1RLD - chains B and T of the 4 polymer chains in the assembly; structure by X-ray diffraction, 2.50 A resolution.

Chain B:
Molecule: Ribulose 1,5 bisphosphate carboxylase/oxygenase (large chain)
Source organism: Nicotiana tabacum
Notes: EC 4.1.1.39
Reference sequence: P00876 (RBL_TOBAC); residues 22-467 here = UniProt positions 22-467
Sequence (446 residues; row label = number of the first residue in the row):
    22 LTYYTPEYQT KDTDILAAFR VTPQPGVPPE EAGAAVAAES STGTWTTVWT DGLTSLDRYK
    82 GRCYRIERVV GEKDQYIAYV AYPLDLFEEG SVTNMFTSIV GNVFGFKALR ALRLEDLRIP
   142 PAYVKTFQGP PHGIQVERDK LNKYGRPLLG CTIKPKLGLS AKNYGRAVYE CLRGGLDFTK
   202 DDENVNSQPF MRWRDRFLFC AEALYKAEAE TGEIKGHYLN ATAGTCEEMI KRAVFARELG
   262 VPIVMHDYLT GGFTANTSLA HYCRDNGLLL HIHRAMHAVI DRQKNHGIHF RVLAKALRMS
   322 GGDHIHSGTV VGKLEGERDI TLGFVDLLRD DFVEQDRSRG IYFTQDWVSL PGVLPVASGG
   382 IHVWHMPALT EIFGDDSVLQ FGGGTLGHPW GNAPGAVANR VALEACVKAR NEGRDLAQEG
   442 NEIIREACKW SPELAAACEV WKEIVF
Unresolved in the structure: 64-68
Differences from the reference sequence: conflict E229 (Gln in P00876), V377 (Glu in P00876)
Disulfide bonds: C172-C192, C449-C459

Chain T:
Molecule: Ribulose 1,5 bisphosphate carboxylase/oxygenase (small chain)
Source organism: Nicotiana tabacum
Notes: EC 4.1.1.39
Reference sequence: P69249 (RBS_TOBAC); residues 501-623 here correspond to UniProt positions 58-180 (UniProt number = residue number - 443)
Sequence (123 residues; each row starts with the number of its first residue):
   501 MQVWPPINKK KYETLSYLPD LSQEQLLSEV EYLLKNGWVP CLEFETEHGF VYRENNKSPG
   561 YYDGRYWTMW KLPMFGCTDA TQVLAEVEEA KKAYPQAWIR IIGFDNVRQV QCISFIAYKP
   621 EGY

How chain B and chain T interact:
Pairs across the interface (75):
  Q156(B) with R608(T), hydrogen bond; V610(T)
  K161(B) with G560(T); Y562(T); R565(T), hydrogen bond (backbone-side chain)
  N163(B) with R565(T); R600(T)
  K164(B) with E513(T), salt bridge
  Y165(B) with T514(T), hydrogen bond (backbone-side chain); Q611(T); C612(T); I613(T); S614(T)
  G166(B) with C612(T), hydrogen bond (backbone-backbone)
  R167(B) with E513(T), salt bridge; T514(T), hydrogen bond
  R194(B) with W504(T), hydrogen bond (side chain-backbone); P506(T)
  G195(B) with Y517(T)
  G196(B) with Y517(T)
  Y226(B) with R553(T), hydrogen bond
  E229(B) with V551(T); Y562(T)
  A230(B) with K510(T)
  E231(B) with P506(T); K510(T), hydrogen bond (backbone-side chain)
  T232(B) with K510(T); K511(T), hydrogen bond (backbone-backbone); Y517(T)
  G233(B) with F550(T)
  E234(B) with K511(T); E513(T), hydrogen bond (side chain-backbone); S516(T); Y517(T)
  I235(B) with Y562(T)
  R258(B) with P559(T)
  G261(B) with R553(T), hydrogen bond (backbone-side chain); K557(T); P559(T)
  V262(B) with P559(T)
  P263(B) with Y562(T)
  N287(B) with P559(T)
  G288(B) with P559(T)
  L289(B) with P559(T), hydrophobic
  D397(B) with R608(T), salt bridge
  P410(B) with M501(T)
  W411(B) with M501(T); Q502(T)
  P415(B) with Q502(T)
  V418(B) with W504(T), hydrophobic
  R421(B) with E513(T); Y517(T)
  V422(B) with Y517(T); L518(T)
  E425(B) with E513(T); T514(T); L515(T), hydrogen bond (side chain-backbone); S516(T), hydrogen bond (side chain-backbone); Y517(T), hydrogen bond (side chain-backbone); L518(T)
  A426(B) with L518(T)
  K429(B) with L518(T); L521(T); Q525(T); E529(T)
  R431(B) with Y532(T), hydrogen bond
  N432(B) with E529(T), hydrogen bond; Y532(T); K535(T), hydrogen bond (backbone-side chain)
  E433(B) with E529(T)
  W451(B) with Y517(T); L518(T), hydrophobic; P519(T)
  E454(B) with Q502(T); V503(T)
Other interface residues (no listed pair), chain B (46 interface residues in all): D160, D198, K236, A414, V428, G434
Other interface residues (no listed pair), chain T (39 interface residues in all): P505, K509, Y512, S528, S558

Summary:
Chain B and chain T form an interface of 46 and 39 residues respectively, with 17 hydrogen bonds and 3 salt
bridges. Polar pairs include K164(B)-E513(T), R167(B)-E513(T) and D397(B)-R608(T).
Chain B is Ribulose 1,5 bisphosphate carboxylase/oxygenase (large chain) and chain T is Ribulose 1,5
bisphosphate carboxylase/oxygenase (small chain), both from Nicotiana tabacum; the structure, Solid-state
phase transition in the crystal structure of ribulose 1,5-biphosphate carboxylase(slash)oxygenase, was
determined by X-ray diffraction.
